8YQY - chains B and J of the 9 polymer chains in the assembly; structure by electron microscopy, 3.68 A resolution.

== Chain B ==
Molecule: DNA-directed RNA polymerase subunit beta
From: African swine fever virus
Notes: EC 2.7.7.6
UniProt: A0A2X0RU95 (A0A2X0RU95_ASF); residue numbers follow UniProt; this construct covers 1-1242
Amino-acid sequence (1242 residues; numbered 1 to 1242; the number before each row is that of its first residue):
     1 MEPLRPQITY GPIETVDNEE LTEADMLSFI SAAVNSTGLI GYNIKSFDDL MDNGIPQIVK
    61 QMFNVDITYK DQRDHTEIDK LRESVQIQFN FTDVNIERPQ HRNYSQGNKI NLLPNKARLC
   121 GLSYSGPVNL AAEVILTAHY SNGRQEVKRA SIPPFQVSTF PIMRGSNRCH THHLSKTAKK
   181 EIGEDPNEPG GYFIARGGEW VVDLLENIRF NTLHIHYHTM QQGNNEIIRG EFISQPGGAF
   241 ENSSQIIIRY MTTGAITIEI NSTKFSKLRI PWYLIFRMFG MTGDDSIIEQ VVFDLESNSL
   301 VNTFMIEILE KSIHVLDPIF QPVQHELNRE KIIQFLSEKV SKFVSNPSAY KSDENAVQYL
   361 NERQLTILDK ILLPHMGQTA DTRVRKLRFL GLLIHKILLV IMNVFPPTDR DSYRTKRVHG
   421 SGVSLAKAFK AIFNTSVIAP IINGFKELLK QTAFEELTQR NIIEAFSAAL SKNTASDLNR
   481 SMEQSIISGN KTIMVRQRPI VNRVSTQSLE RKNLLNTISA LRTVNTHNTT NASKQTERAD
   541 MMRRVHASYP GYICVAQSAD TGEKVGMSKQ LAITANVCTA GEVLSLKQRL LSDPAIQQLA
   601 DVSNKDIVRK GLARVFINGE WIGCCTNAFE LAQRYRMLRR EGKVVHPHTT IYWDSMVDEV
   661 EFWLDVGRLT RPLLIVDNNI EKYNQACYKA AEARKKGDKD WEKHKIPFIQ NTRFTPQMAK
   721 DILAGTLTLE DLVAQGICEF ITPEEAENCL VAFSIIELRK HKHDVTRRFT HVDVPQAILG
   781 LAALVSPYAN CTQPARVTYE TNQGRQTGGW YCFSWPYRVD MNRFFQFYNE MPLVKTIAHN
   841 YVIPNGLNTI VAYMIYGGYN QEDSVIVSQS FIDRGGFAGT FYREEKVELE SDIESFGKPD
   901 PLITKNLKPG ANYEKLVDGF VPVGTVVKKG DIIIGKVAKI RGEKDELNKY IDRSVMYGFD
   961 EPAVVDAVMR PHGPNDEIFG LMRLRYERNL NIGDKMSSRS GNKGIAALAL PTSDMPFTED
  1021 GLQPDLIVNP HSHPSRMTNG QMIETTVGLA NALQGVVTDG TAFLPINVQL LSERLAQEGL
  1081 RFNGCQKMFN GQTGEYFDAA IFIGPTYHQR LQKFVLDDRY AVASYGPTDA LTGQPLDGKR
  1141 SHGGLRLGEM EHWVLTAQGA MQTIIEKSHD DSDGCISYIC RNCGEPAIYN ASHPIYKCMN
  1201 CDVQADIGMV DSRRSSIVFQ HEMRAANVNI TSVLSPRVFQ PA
Not modelled in the structure: 1-3, 219-224, 490-503, 529-532, 941-948
Bound ions: Zn2+: Cys-1180, Cys-1183, Cys-1198, Cys-1201

== Chain J ==
Molecule: M1249L
From: African swine fever virus
UniProt: A0A2X0SDX8 (A0A2X0SDX8_ASF); residue numbers follow UniProt; this construct covers 1-1249
Amino-acid sequence (1249 residues; numbered 1 to 1249; the number before each row is that of its first residue):
     1 MEEVITIAQI VHRGTDILSL NNEEIEALVD EIYSTLKGSN DIKNIRLIDF LFTLKDFVNH
    61 VRAEQSKLPD LSMPIEAYIR QLLVDPDVVP IVSEKKKELR VRPSTRKEIF LINGTHLAVP
   121 AEAPIEIYGL KLRLKTFSPQ CFMRMAEIGS FSPETLGYVA SGANLTNFIR VFMKCVDQET
   181 WKKNGEGVVV TTKENIIQFT HQYIELYKFL RSGGHSWLIN RLAEEMVHRK LDREDQGSHI
   241 SNIVETEEIE PEENIKRVIF FLKELSTMYS VSPVFTSGYM PLLYDLYRAG YLEVLWNPVE
   301 QKFLQHAEQR EKEQMILQQV DMKLTEVITQ ARQYFKIMEE KIGRVQSDAI REILTMEGKV
   361 DDPNSILQEV IKACGKQEAE LITTEYLNIK KQWELQEKNA CAHLKLVKQL RSGLQYAELL
   421 KVLESIRVLY KEKNNTTNWN LCKACGFKLL CPHVDMLIQL QAAEASYDTM RTKLMKFSGI
   481 NKEKENNQGL IYSYFCKICG EELAHFIQED RTADVGIIGD LNSKLRVFIW QETMKACTFI
   541 HFGKLVDVKQ FANIAVNVCL PLVYSIENIK KEEDYDPLTQ LYAVIYIYAY ILNLIYSSQK
   601 NKEFLTITIH GMKADSSLNA YVTFLLEKMM QQYSGIINQL SEITDQWIAN NFREAFKKII
   661 HQNGLQGLSV QDDTKVLLTE ILLDPMYDYA ATVARIDGSI PMHKPRTPKE AEYEFKTVIG
   721 RTPAELLSQK EFYDKIYTSK YRPDFTQLTR LNDIYFQEES LRVWWGGRDE EKTSTLIYLR
   781 AYELFLKYLQ NAPNFNSELA EFKTYENAYG EQKALLAQQG FYNIFDPNTG RADQRTRLFE
   841 YKRLPISTLY DERGLPHKWT IYVYKAVDSS QKPAEIEVTR KDVIKKIDNH YALADLRCSV
   901 CHVLQHEVGQ LNIKKVQTAL KASLEFNTFY AFYESRCPKG GLHDFQDKKC VKCGLFTYII
   961 YDHLSQPELV HDYYNNYKDQ YDKEKMSIRS IQIKKDMTTP STETQPKPPQ EPWTFDYGKI
  1021 IKTAKILDIS PAVIEAIGAM EGRSYADIRE GQGAPPPPTS MDDPRLMAVD SAVRIFLYNY
  1081 NCLRHVSTFN KPPIHVERLV KHLSYEEKED LEKVLPNVVN EYHTTFKHLR VTDPASALLY
  1141 SIEFLCISFL TLYEIKEPSW VVNIVREFAL TELNTIIQSE KLLSKPGAFN FMIFGEDFVC
  1201 SGEDSSMDDI SAYSSPGLFG EDIIDRLDDP FSIEDVDISL DVLDNLAPQ
Not modelled in the structure: 1-73, 240-246, 518-521, 567-574, 670-671, 751-767, 992-1010, 1219-1226
Bound ions: Zn2+ site 1: Cys-401, His-403, Cys-442; Zn2+ site 2: His-857, Cys-898, Cys-901; Zn2+ site 3: Cys-937, His-943, Cys-950, Cys-953

== Chain B / chain J interface ==
Contacting residue pairs - 253 pairs, chain B then chain J:
  Glu-20(B) / Arg-831(J)  salt bridge
  Thr-22(B) / Arg-831(J)
  Thr-22(B) / Ala-832(J)
  Thr-22(B) / Gln-834(J)
  Glu-23(B) / Gln-834(J)  hydrogen bond
  Met-62(B) / Ser-1205(J)
  Phe-63(B) / Ser-1205(J)
  Asn-64(B) / Glu-1203(J)
  Asn-64(B) / Asp-1204(J)
  Asn-64(B) / Ser-1205(J)  hydrogen bond (backbone-side chain)
  Val-65(B) / Asp-1204(J)
  Asp-66(B) / Ser-1201(J)
  Asp-66(B) / Glu-1203(J)
  Asp-66(B) / Asp-1204(J)  hydrogen bond (backbone-side chain)
  Ile-67(B) / Val-1199(J)
  Ile-67(B) / Ser-1206(J)
  Ile-67(B) / Met-1207(J)  hydrophobic
  Thr-68(B) / Asp-1197(J)
  Thr-68(B) / Phe-1198(J)
  Thr-68(B) / Val-1199(J)  hydrogen bond (backbone-backbone)
  Tyr-69(B) / Met-1192(J)
  Tyr-69(B) / Phe-1198(J)  hydrophobic
  Lys-70(B) / Met-1192(J)
  Lys-70(B) / Asp-1197(J)
  Glu-83(B) / Asn-1190(J)
  Ser-84(B) / Phe-1191(J)
  Ser-84(B) / Met-1192(J)
  Arg-98(B) / Tyr-788(J)
  Asn-103(B) / Leu-677(J)
  Asn-103(B) / Glu-680(J)
  Asn-103(B) / Ile-681(J)
  Asn-103(B) / Phe-732(J)
  Tyr-104(B) / Leu-677(J)  hydrophobic
  Tyr-104(B) / Glu-680(J)  hydrogen bond (backbone-side chain)
  Tyr-104(B) / Leu-727(J)  hydrophobic
  Asn-108(B) / Lys-730(J)
  Ile-110(B) / Tyr-733(J)
  Asn-111(B) / Tyr-733(J)  hydrogen bond (backbone-side chain)
  Leu-113(B) / Met-686(J)
  Asn-115(B) / Pro-685(J)
  Lys-116(B) / Glu-680(J)  hydrogen bond (side chain-backbone)
  His-139(B) / Phe-1191(J)
  Gly-143(B) / Ala-1188(J)
  His-170(B) / Tyr-788(J)  hydrogen bond
  His-173(B) / Tyr-788(J)
  His-173(B) / Phe-795(J)
  His-173(B) / Leu-799(J)
  Leu-174(B) / Phe-785(J)  hydrophobic
  Leu-174(B) / Tyr-788(J)  hydrophobic
  Leu-174(B) / Lys-803(J)  hydrogen bond (backbone-side chain)
  Ser-175(B) / Ala-781(J)
  Ser-175(B) / Phe-802(J)
  Ser-175(B) / Glu-806(J)
  Lys-176(B) / Glu-806(J)  hydrogen bond (backbone-side chain)
  Thr-177(B) / Ile-777(J)
  Thr-177(B) / Tyr-778(J)
  Thr-177(B) / Ala-781(J)
  Thr-177(B) / Glu-806(J)  hydrogen bond (backbone-side chain)
  Lys-180(B) / Lys-813(J)
  Glu-181(B) / Tyr-689(J)
  Glu-181(B) / Tyr-778(J)
  Ile-182(B) / Pro-685(J)
  Asn-207(B) / Ser-1215(J)
  Ile-233(B) / Pro-1216(J)
  Asn-242(B) / Tyr-1213(J)
  Ser-243(B) / Pro-1216(J)
  Gln-245(B) / Pro-1216(J)
  Gln-245(B) / Gly-1217(J)
  Ser-262(B) / Ala-1212(J)
  Thr-263(B) / Asp-1208(J)
  Thr-263(B) / Asp-1209(J)  hydrogen bond (backbone-backbone)
  Thr-263(B) / Ala-1212(J)
  Lys-264(B) / Gly-1202(J)
  Lys-264(B) / Asp-1204(J)  hydrogen bond (side chain-backbone)
  Lys-264(B) / Asp-1208(J)  salt bridge
  Gly-280(B) / Met-1067(J)
  Gly-280(B) / Ser-1071(J)
  Met-281(B) / Met-1067(J)  hydrophobic
  Thr-282(B) / Ser-1071(J)  hydrogen bond
  Thr-282(B) / Arg-1074(J)
  Gly-283(B) / Arg-1074(J)
  Asp-285(B) / Lys-1127(J)  salt bridge
  Leu-327(B) / Ser-1071(J)
  Leu-327(B) / Ile-1075(J)
  Leu-327(B) / Tyr-1078(J)  hydrophobic
  Asn-328(B) / Ser-1179(J)  hydrogen bond
  Arg-329(B) / Gly-1038(J)
  Arg-329(B) / Glu-1041(J)  salt bridge
  Arg-329(B) / Ala-1068(J)
  Arg-329(B) / Glu-1180(J)  salt bridge
  Arg-329(B) / Leu-1183(J)
  Glu-330(B) / Ser-1179(J)
  Glu-330(B) / Leu-1182(J)
  Lys-342(B) / Phe-1198(J)
  Phe-343(B) / Phe-1194(J)
  Phe-343(B) / Glu-1196(J)
  Phe-343(B) / Phe-1198(J)
  Phe-343(B) / Cys-1200(J)
  Val-344(B) / Phe-1194(J)
  Ser-345(B) / Phe-1194(J)  hydrogen bond (backbone-backbone)
  Ser-345(B) / Gly-1195(J)  hydrogen bond (side chain-backbone)
  Ser-345(B) / Glu-1196(J)
  Asn-346(B) / Ile-1193(J)
  Asn-346(B) / Phe-1194(J)
  Asn-346(B) / Gly-1195(J)
  Ala-349(B) / Ile-1193(J)
  Tyr-350(B) / Ile-1193(J)  hydrophobic
  Asp-353(B) / Phe-1189(J)
  Glu-354(B) / Leu-1182(J)
  Asn-355(B) / Pro-1186(J)
  Asn-355(B) / Gly-1187(J)  hydrogen bond (side chain-backbone)
  Asn-355(B) / Ala-1188(J)
  Asn-355(B) / Phe-1189(J)
  Ala-356(B) / Ile-1193(J)  hydrophobic
  Ala-356(B) / Phe-1194(J)  hydrophobic
  Val-357(B) / Leu-1182(J)  hydrophobic
  Gln-358(B) / Lys-1181(J)  hydrogen bond (side chain-backbone)
  Gln-358(B) / Leu-1182(J)
  Gln-358(B) / Ser-1184(J)
  Gln-358(B) / Lys-1185(J)
  Gln-358(B) / Pro-1186(J)
  Tyr-359(B) / Pro-1186(J)  hydrophobic
  Tyr-359(B) / Phe-1189(J)  hydrophobic
  Tyr-359(B) / Phe-1191(J)  hydrophobic
  Tyr-359(B) / Val-1199(J)
  Tyr-359(B) / Cys-1200(J)  hydrogen bond (side chain-backbone)
  Tyr-359(B) / Ser-1201(J)
  Leu-360(B) / Phe-1194(J)  hydrophobic
  Asn-361(B) / Leu-1182(J)  hydrogen bond (side chain-backbone)
  Asn-361(B) / Leu-1183(J)
  Glu-362(B) / Gly-1042(J)
  Glu-362(B) / Leu-1183(J)
  Glu-362(B) / Ser-1184(J)
  Arg-363(B) / Cys-1200(J)  hydrogen bond
  Arg-363(B) / Ser-1201(J)
  Arg-363(B) / Gly-1202(J)
  Leu-365(B) / Glu-1041(J)
  Leu-365(B) / Leu-1183(J)  hydrophobic
  Thr-366(B) / Gly-1202(J)
  Thr-366(B) / Glu-1203(J)
  Ile-367(B) / Gly-1202(J)
  Lys-370(B) / Glu-1203(J)  salt bridge
  Ala-380(B) / Pro-1064(J)
  Asp-381(B) / Asp-1062(J)
  Asp-381(B) / Pro-1064(J)
  Arg-383(B) / Glu-1041(J)  salt bridge
  Val-384(B) / Asp-1062(J)
  Val-384(B) / Pro-1064(J)  hydrophobic
  Val-384(B) / Met-1067(J)  hydrophobic
  Val-384(B) / Arg-1130(J)
  Arg-388(B) / Asp-1062(J)  salt bridge
  Lys-427(B) / Tyr-1213(J)
  Lys-427(B) / Ser-1214(J)
  Lys-427(B) / Ser-1215(J)
  Lys-430(B) / Tyr-1213(J)
  Ala-431(B) / Ile-1210(J)  hydrophobic
  Ala-431(B) / Tyr-1213(J)  hydrophobic
  Asn-434(B) / Ile-1210(J)
  Asn-434(B) / Tyr-1213(J)  hydrogen bond
  Thr-435(B) / Ile-1210(J)
  Ile-438(B) / Ser-1206(J)
  Lys-534(B) / Leu-1227(J)
  Lys-534(B) / Asp-1228(J)
  Lys-534(B) / Pro-1230(J)
  Ala-539(B) / Pro-1230(J)  hydrophobic
  Ala-539(B) / Phe-1231(J)
  Arg-543(B) / Phe-1231(J)
  Asp-560(B) / Pro-1248(J)
  Thr-561(B) / Leu-1246(J)
  Thr-561(B) / Ala-1247(J)
  Thr-561(B) / Pro-1248(J)
  Glu-563(B) / Asp-1229(J)
  Glu-563(B) / Phe-1231(J)
  Glu-563(B) / Ser-1232(J)
  Leu-599(B) / Asp-1062(J)
  Ala-600(B) / Ser-1060(J)
  Ala-600(B) / Met-1061(J)
  Val-602(B) / Met-1061(J)
  Ser-603(B) / Met-1061(J)
  Ser-603(B) / Val-1131(J)
  Ile-756(B) / Gln-834(J)
  Arg-796(B) / Gln-1249(J)  hydrogen bond (side chain-backbone)
  Tyr-799(B) / Pro-1248(J)
  Ser-891(B) / Gln-550(J)
  Asn-906(B) / Tyr-494(J)
  Asn-906(B) / Phe-506(J)
  Leu-907(B) / Tyr-494(J)  hydrogen bond (backbone-side chain)
  Pro-909(B) / Ile-491(J)
  Pro-909(B) / Tyr-492(J)
  Pro-909(B) / Ser-493(J)
  Pro-909(B) / Tyr-494(J)  hydrophobic
  Pro-909(B) / Phe-506(J)
  Gly-910(B) / Glu-485(J)
  Ala-911(B) / Lys-482(J)
  Asn-912(B) / Lys-482(J)
  Asn-912(B) / Glu-485(J)
  Tyr-913(B) / Lys-482(J)
  Lys-928(B) / Glu-485(J)  salt bridge
  Lys-929(B) / Asn-486(J)  hydrogen bond (backbone-side chain)
  Lys-929(B) / Gln-488(J)  hydrogen bond (side chain-backbone)
  Lys-929(B) / Gly-489(J)
  Lys-929(B) / Leu-490(J)
  Ile-951(B) / Glu-509(J)
  Arg-953(B) / Glu-509(J)  salt bridge
  Arg-953(B) / Arg-511(J)
  Met-956(B) / Leu-490(J)  hydrophobic
  Pro-971(B) / Leu-683(J)  hydrophobic
  His-972(B) / Val-676(J)
  His-972(B) / Thr-679(J)  hydrogen bond
  His-972(B) / Glu-680(J)
  Lys-995(B) / Asp-1244(J)  salt bridge
  Lys-1003(B) / Gln-1249(J)
  Arg-1036(B) / Gln-1249(J)  hydrogen bond (side chain-backbone)
  Gln-1054(B) / Tyr-822(J)  hydrogen bond
  Val-1056(B) / Tyr-822(J)  hydrophobic
  Val-1057(B) / Phe-821(J)
  Val-1057(B) / Tyr-822(J)  hydrogen bond (backbone-backbone)
  Thr-1058(B) / Tyr-822(J)
  Asp-1059(B) / Phe-821(J)
  Pro-1065(B) / Asp-833(J)
  Pro-1065(B) / Gln-834(J)
  Pro-1065(B) / Thr-836(J)
  Ile-1066(B) / Thr-836(J)
  Asn-1067(B) / Arg-835(J)
  Asn-1067(B) / Arg-837(J)
  Gln-1069(B) / Arg-837(J)  hydrogen bond
  Leu-1070(B) / Asp-833(J)
  Leu-1070(B) / Arg-835(J)
  Leu-1071(B) / Ile-824(J)  hydrophobic
  Arg-1074(B) / Ile-824(J)
  Tyr-1125(B) / Ile-491(J)
  Tyr-1125(B) / Tyr-492(J)
  Tyr-1125(B) / Ser-493(J)
  Gly-1126(B) / Tyr-492(J)
  Pro-1127(B) / Tyr-492(J)
  Pro-1127(B) / Ile-507(J)  hydrophobic
  His-1142(B) / Tyr-492(J)
  Arg-1146(B) / Asp-1237(J)  salt bridge
  Gly-1148(B) / Asp-1237(J)
  Glu-1149(B) / Asp-1237(J)  hydrogen bond (backbone-side chain)
  Met-1150(B) / Asp-1237(J)
  Asn-1182(B) / Ile-148(J)
  Ala-1191(B) / Gln-415(J)
  Ser-1192(B) / Leu-414(J)
  Ser-1192(B) / Gln-415(J)
  Ser-1192(B) / Tyr-416(J)  hydrogen bond
  His-1193(B) / Gln-415(J)
  Pro-1194(B) / Gln-415(J)
  Gln-1204(B) / Ser-150(J)
  Gln-1204(B) / Phe-151(J)
  Pro-1241(B) / Glu-234(J)
  Pro-1241(B) / Asp-235(J)
  Ala-1242(B) / Asp-235(J)
Other interface residues (no listed pair), chain B (170 interface residues in all): Leu-21, Arg-102, Gln-106, Cys-120, His-172, Ala-178, Asn-261, Phe-279, Ser-286, His-325, Ile-333, Asn-473, Ser-533, Thr-536, Asp-540, Arg-759, Met-831, Lys-835, Asp-892, Pro-901, Lys-908, Glu-914, Gly-930, Met-969, Arg-970, Lys-1113, Glu-1151
Other interface residues (no listed pair), chain J (139 interface residues in all): Gly-413, Arg-471, Leu-545, Lys-549, Ser-669, Asp-684, Leu-726, Gln-729, Leu-789, Asn-796, Gln-819, Gly-820, Asp-1063, Gln-1178, Val-1236, Leu-1243

== Overview ==
170 residues of chain B and 139 residues of chain J are in contact, with 34 hydrogen bonds and 12 salt
bridges. Among the polar pairs are Glu-20(B)/Arg-831(J), Lys-264(B)/Asp-1208(J) and Asp-285(B)/Lys-1127(J).
Cys-1180(B), Cys-1183(B), Cys-1198(B) and Cys-1201(B) form the Zn2+ site.
Here chain B is DNA-directed RNA polymerase subunit beta and chain J is M1249L, both from African swine fever
virus. Entry 8YQY (ASFV RNA polymerase-M1249L complex complete) was determined by electron microscopy (same
publication as 8YQT, 8YQU, 8YQV, 8YQW, 8YQX and 8YQZ).
